Entry 5W1V (X-ray diffraction, 3.31 A resolution); this record covers chains A and E of the 5 polymer chains in the assembly.

== Chain A ==
Protein: HLA class I histocompatibility antigen, alpha chain E
Source organism: Homo sapiens
UniProt: P13747 (HLAE_HUMAN); residues 1-278 here correspond to UniProt positions 22-299 (UniProt number = residue number + 21)
Chain sequence (278 residues; row label = number of the first residue in the row):
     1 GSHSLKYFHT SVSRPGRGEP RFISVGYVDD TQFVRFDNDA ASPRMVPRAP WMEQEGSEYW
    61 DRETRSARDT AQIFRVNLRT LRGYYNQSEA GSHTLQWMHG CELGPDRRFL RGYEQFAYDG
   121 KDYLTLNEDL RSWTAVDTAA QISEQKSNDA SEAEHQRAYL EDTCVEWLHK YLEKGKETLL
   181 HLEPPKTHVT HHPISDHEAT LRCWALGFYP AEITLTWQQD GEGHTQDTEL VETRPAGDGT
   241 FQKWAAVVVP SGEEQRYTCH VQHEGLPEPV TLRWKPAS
Disordered / not traced: 1, 220-222, 277-278
Curated features (UniProtKB/Swiss-Prot):
  - region: Lys275 to Ser278 (Connecting peptide)
  - binding site (a peptide antigen): Tyr7, Glu63, Ser66, Asn77, Tyr84, Ser143, Lys146, Gln156, Tyr159, Tyr171
  - glycosylation: Asn86 (N-linked (GlcNAc...) asparagine)
Disulfides: Cys101-Cys164, Cys203-Cys259
From the paper describing this entry:
  - mutagenesis - R65A, Q72A, R75A, R79A, A150G, E154A, R157A, T216A: unchanged binding to KK50.4 TCR
  - mutagenesis - D69A, I73A, V76A, T80A, E152A, H155A, A158G: decreased binding to KK50.4 TCR
  - mutagenesis - T216A: unchanged binding to GF4
  - mutagenesis - R65A, D69A, R75A, R79A, A150G, E154A, R157A: unchanged binding to GF4 TCR

== Chain E ==
Protein: GF4 T cell receptor beta chain
Source organism: Homo sapiens
Chain sequence (246 residues; each row starts with the number of its first residue; note: 13 numbers in that range are skipped by the numbering (no residue carries them; nothing is unmodelled there)):
     1 DSGVTQTPKH LITATGQRVT LRCSPRSGD
    37 LSVYWYQQSL DQGLQFLIQY YN
    63 GEERAKGNIL
    74 ERFSAQQF
    83 PDLHSELNLS SLELGDSALY FCASSANPGD SSNEKLFFGS GTQLSVLEDL NKVFPPEVAV
   143 FEPSEAEISH TQKATLVCLA TGFYPDHVEL SWWVNGKEVH SGVCTDPQPL KEQPALNDSR
   203 YALSSRLRVS ATFWQNPRNH FRCQVQFYGL SENDEWTQDR AKPVTQIVSA EAWGRAD
Disordered / not traced: 1-2, 259
Disulfides: Cys23-Cys104, Cys160-Cys225

== Interface between chain A and chain E ==
Pairs across the interface (19; chain A residue first):
  Arg65(A) - Arg66(E)  hydrogen bond (side chain-backbone)
  Asp69(A) - Arg66(E)  salt bridge
  Gln72(A) - Tyr57(E)
  Gln72(A) - Glu64(E)
  Gln72(A) - Glu65(E)  hydrogen bond (side chain-backbone)
  Gln72(A) - Arg66(E)  hydrogen bond
  Ile73(A) - Tyr57(E)
  Ile73(A) - Arg66(E)
  Arg75(A) - Asn58(E)  hydrogen bond (side chain-backbone)
  Arg75(A) - Glu64(E)  salt bridge
  Val76(A) - Leu37(E)  hydrophobic
  Val76(A) - Tyr57(E)
  Val76(A) - Asn58(E)
  Val76(A) - Pro110(E)  hydrophobic
  Arg79(A) - Pro110(E)
  Thr80(A) - Pro110(E)
  Lys146(A) - Pro110(E)  hydrogen bond (side chain-backbone)
  Lys146(A) - Asp112(E)
  Lys146(A) - Asn115(E)
Also at the interface, not in a pair above, chain A (10 interface residues in all): Glu19
Also at the interface, not in a pair above, chain E (11 interface residues in all): Ala67, Ser113
Interface features reported in the paper:
  - hot spots on chain A (mutagenesis) - Q72A, V76A, T80A: decreased binding to GF4 TCR
  - hot spots on chain A (mutagenesis) - R75A, R79A: unchanged binding to GF4 TCR

== Overview ==
The interface between chain A and chain E involves 10 residues on one side and 11 on the other, with 5
hydrogen bonds and 2 salt bridges. Among the polar pairs are Asp69(A)-Arg66(E), Arg75(A)-Glu64(E) and
Arg65(A)-Arg66(E). The paper reports that D69A, I73A and V76A of chain A, among others, reduce binding to
KK50.4 TCR; Q72A, V76A and T80A of chain A reduce binding to GF4 TCR; 15 substitutions were tested in all.
Chain A is HLA class I histocompatibility antigen, alpha chain E and chain E is GF4 T cell receptor beta
chain, both from Homo sapiens; the structure, Structure of the HLA-E-VMAPRTLIL/GF4 TCR complex, was determined
by X-ray diffraction (same publication as 5W1W).
